Entry 7SMR (electron microscopy, 2.77 A resolution); this record covers chains B and C of the 5 polymer chains in the assembly.

== Chain B ==
Molecule: Acetylcholine receptor subunit delta
Organism: Tetronarce californica
UniProt: P02718 (ACHD_TETCF); residues 1-501 here correspond to UniProt positions 22-522 (UniProt number = residue number + 21)
Sequence (501 residues; each row starts with the number of its first residue):
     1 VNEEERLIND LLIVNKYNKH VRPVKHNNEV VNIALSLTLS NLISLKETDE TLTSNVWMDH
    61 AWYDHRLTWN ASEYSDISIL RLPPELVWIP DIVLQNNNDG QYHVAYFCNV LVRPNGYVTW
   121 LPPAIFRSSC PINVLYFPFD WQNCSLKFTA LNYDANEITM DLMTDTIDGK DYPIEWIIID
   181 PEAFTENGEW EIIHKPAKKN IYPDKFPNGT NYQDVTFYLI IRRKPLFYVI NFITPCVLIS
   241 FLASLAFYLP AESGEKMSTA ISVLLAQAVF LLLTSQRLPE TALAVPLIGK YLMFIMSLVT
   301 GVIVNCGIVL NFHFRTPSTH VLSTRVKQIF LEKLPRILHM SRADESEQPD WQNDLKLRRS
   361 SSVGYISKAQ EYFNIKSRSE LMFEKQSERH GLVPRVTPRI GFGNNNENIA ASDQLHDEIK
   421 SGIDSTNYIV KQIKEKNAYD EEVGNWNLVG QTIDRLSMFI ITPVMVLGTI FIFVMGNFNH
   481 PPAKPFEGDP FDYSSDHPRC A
Not modelled in the structure: 1, 343-415, 500-501
Disulfides: Cys-130/Cys-144
Covalently attached groups: N-acetylglucosamine (NAG) linked to Asn-143, Asn-208
Small-molecule neighbours: carbamyl-choline (CCE; 2-[(aminocarbonyl)oxy]-N,N,N-trimethylethanaminium): Trp-57, Leu-111, Leu-121

== Chain C ==
Molecule: Acetylcholine receptor subunit beta
Organism: Tetronarce californica
UniProt: P02712 (ACHB_TETCF); residues 1-469 here correspond to UniProt positions 25-493 (UniProt number = residue number + 24)
Sequence (469 residues; each row starts with the number of its first residue):
     1 SVMEDTLLSV LFETYNPKVR PAQTVGDKVT VRVGLTLTNL LILNEKIEEM TTNVFLNLAW
    61 TDYRLQWDPA AYEGIKDLRI PSSDVWQPDI VLMNNNDGSF EITLHVNVLV QHTGAVSWQP
   121 SAIYRSSCTI KVMYFPFDWQ NCTMVFKSYT YDTSEVTLQH ALDAKGEREV KEIVINKDAF
   181 TENGQWSIEH KPSRKNWRSD DPSYEDVTFY LIIQRKPLFY IVYTIIPCIL ISILAILVFY
   241 LPPDAGEKMS LSISALLAVT VFLLLLADKV PETSLSVPII IRYLMFIMIL VAFSVILSVV
   301 VLNLHHRSPN THTMPNWIRQ IFIETLPPFL WIQRPVTTPS PDSKPTIISR ANDEYFIRKP
   361 AGDFVCPVDN ARVAVQPERL FSEMKWHLNG LTQPVTLPQD LKEAVEAIKY IAEQLESASE
   421 FDDLKKDWQY VAMVADRLFL YVFFVICSIG TFSIFLDASH NVPPDNPFA
Not modelled in the structure: 335-397
Disulfides: Cys-128/Cys-142
Covalently attached groups: glycan linked to Asn-141

== Chain B / chain C interface ==
Pairs across the interface - 111 pairs, chain B then chain C:
  Asn-18(B) / Asp-5(C)  hydrogen bond
  His-20(B) / Pro-81(C)
  Val-21(B) / Ser-1(C)
  Val-21(B) / Glu-4(C)
  Val-21(B) / Leu-8(C)  hydrophobic
  Arg-22(B) / Ser-1(C)
  Val-24(B) / Ser-1(C)  hydrogen bond (backbone-backbone)
  Lys-25(B) / Ser-1(C)
  Asn-27(B) / Glu-73(C)  hydrogen bond (side chain-backbone)
  Asn-27(B) / Ile-75(C)
  Val-93(B) / Leu-104(C)  hydrophobic
  Gln-95(B) / Asn-53(C)  hydrogen bond (backbone-side chain)
  Gln-95(B) / Phe-55(C)
  Gln-95(B) / Ala-179(C)
  Asn-97(B) / Asn-53(C)
  Asn-98(B) / Leu-41(C)
  Asn-98(B) / Ile-123(C)
  Asp-99(B) / Ile-123(C)
  Gly-100(B) / Thr-103(C)
  Gly-100(B) / Ile-123(C)
  Tyr-102(B) / Asn-53(C)  hydrogen bond
  Tyr-102(B) / Thr-103(C)
  Tyr-102(B) / Ser-121(C)  hydrogen bond
  Tyr-102(B) / Ala-122(C)
  Tyr-102(B) / Ile-123(C)
  His-103(B) / Leu-104(C)
  Ser-129(B) / Asn-39(C)
  Ser-129(B) / Leu-41(C)
  Pro-131(B) / Thr-181(C)
  Lys-147(B) / Ala-179(C)
  Leu-151(B) / Phe-55(C)  hydrophobic
  Leu-151(B) / Leu-104(C)  hydrophobic
  Leu-151(B) / Val-106(C)  hydrophobic
  Asn-152(B) / Arg-79(C)
  Asn-152(B) / Val-106(C)
  Asn-152(B) / Asn-107(C)  hydrogen bond (side chain-backbone)
  Tyr-153(B) / Arg-79(C)
  Tyr-153(B) / Asn-107(C)
  Asp-154(B) / Arg-79(C)  salt bridge
  Glu-157(B) / Arg-79(C)  salt bridge
  Tyr-202(B) / Asp-178(C)
  Asp-204(B) / Asp-178(C)
  Lys-205(B) / Asn-176(C)  hydrogen bond
  Lys-205(B) / Asp-178(C)  salt bridge
  Asn-208(B) / Arg-79(C)
  Thr-210(B) / Arg-79(C)
  Gly-254(B) / Glu-247(C)
  Glu-255(B) / Glu-247(C)  hydrogen bond (backbone-side chain)
  Lys-256(B) / Glu-247(C)  hydrogen bond (backbone-side chain)
  Met-257(B) / Glu-247(C)  hydrogen bond (backbone-side chain)
  Met-257(B) / Leu-251(C)  hydrophobic
  Ile-261(B) / Leu-251(C)  hydrophobic
  Ile-261(B) / Ser-254(C)
  Leu-264(B) / Leu-234(C)  hydrophobic
  Leu-265(B) / Ala-258(C)  hydrophobic
  Leu-271(B) / Tyr-223(C)  hydrophobic
  Leu-271(B) / Pro-227(C)  hydrophobic
  Leu-272(B) / Tyr-223(C)
  Leu-272(B) / Phe-262(C)  hydrophobic
  Leu-272(B) / Leu-265(C)  hydrophobic
  Thr-274(B) / Tyr-223(C)
  Ser-275(B) / Phe-219(C)
  Ser-275(B) / Tyr-223(C)
  Glu-280(B) / Gln-185(C)
  Glu-280(B) / Phe-219(C)
  Glu-280(B) / Tyr-220(C)  hydrogen bond
  Glu-280(B) / Lys-269(C)  salt bridge
  Thr-281(B) / Gly-184(C)
  Ala-282(B) / Gly-184(C)  hydrogen bond (backbone-backbone)
  Ala-282(B) / Lys-216(C)
  Ala-282(B) / Leu-218(C)
  Leu-283(B) / Gly-184(C)
  Val-285(B) / Leu-218(C)  hydrophobic
  Val-285(B) / Val-222(C)  hydrophobic
  Pro-286(B) / Tyr-223(C)
  Gly-289(B) / Tyr-223(C)
  Met-293(B) / Val-222(C)
  Met-293(B) / Ile-226(C)  hydrophobic
  Thr-300(B) / Leu-230(C)
  Thr-300(B) / Leu-234(C)
  Ile-303(B) / Leu-234(C)  hydrophobic
  Ile-303(B) / Leu-237(C)
  Val-304(B) / Leu-237(C)  hydrophobic
  Gly-307(B) / Leu-241(C)
  Leu-310(B) / Leu-241(C)  hydrophobic
  Leu-310(B) / Pro-242(C)
  Leu-310(B) / Glu-247(C)
  Asn-311(B) / Tyr-240(C)  hydrogen bond (side chain-backbone)
  Asn-311(B) / Pro-242(C)
  Phe-314(B) / Pro-242(C)  hydrophobic
  Phe-314(B) / Asp-244(C)
  Phe-314(B) / Ala-245(C)  hydrophobic
  Arg-315(B) / Tyr-240(C)
  Ser-318(B) / Arg-334(C)
  Ser-318(B) / Lys-426(C)
  Thr-319(B) / Arg-334(C)
  Thr-319(B) / Met-433(C)
  His-320(B) / Met-433(C)
  Glu-418(B) / Val-405(C)
  Ser-421(B) / Val-405(C)
  Ser-425(B) / Ile-408(C)
  Ser-425(B) / Lys-409(C)
  Ser-425(B) / Ala-412(C)
  Thr-426(B) / Ile-408(C)
  Tyr-428(B) / Ala-412(C)
  Tyr-428(B) / Glu-416(C)
  Ile-429(B) / Ile-408(C)
  Ile-429(B) / Ile-411(C)  hydrophobic
  Ile-429(B) / Ala-412(C)
  Ile-429(B) / Leu-415(C)  hydrophobic
  Tyr-439(B) / Lys-426(C)  hydrogen bond
Other interface residues (no listed pair), chain B (79 interface residues in all): Lys-16, His-26, Glu-50, Asp-91, Ser-258, Ala-268, Leu-278, Pro-279, Ala-284, Met-296, Ser-297, Ile-308, Gly-422, Gln-432
Other interface residues (no listed pair), chain C (65 interface residues in all): Asn-183, Ile-231, Ile-233, Ser-250, Gln-333, Ser-419, Tyr-430

== In short ==
The interface between chain B and chain C involves 79 residues on one side and 65 on the other; the contacts
include 15 hydrogen bonds and 4 salt bridges. Polar contacts include Asp-154(B)/Arg-79(C),
Glu-157(B)/Arg-79(C) and Lys-205(B)/Asp-178(C). Bound to chain B: carbamyl-choline.
Here chain B is Acetylcholine receptor subunit delta and chain C is Acetylcholine receptor subunit beta, both
from Tetronarce californica. Entry 7SMR (Cryo-EM structure of Torpedo acetylcholine receptor in complex with
carbachol, desensitized state) was determined by electron microscopy (same publication as 7SMM, 7SMQ, 7SMS and
7SMT).
